Entry 4ORG (X-ray diffraction, 3.12 A resolution); this record covers chains L and H.

# Chain L
Molecule: CAP256-VRC26.04 light chain
From: Homo sapiens
Notes: fragment: Fab
Amino-acid sequence (216 residues; row label = number of the first residue in the row; note: 1 number in that range is skipped by the numbering (no residue carries it; nothing is unmodelled there); a row labelled like 27A-27B holds insertion residues (27A, then the next letters in order)):
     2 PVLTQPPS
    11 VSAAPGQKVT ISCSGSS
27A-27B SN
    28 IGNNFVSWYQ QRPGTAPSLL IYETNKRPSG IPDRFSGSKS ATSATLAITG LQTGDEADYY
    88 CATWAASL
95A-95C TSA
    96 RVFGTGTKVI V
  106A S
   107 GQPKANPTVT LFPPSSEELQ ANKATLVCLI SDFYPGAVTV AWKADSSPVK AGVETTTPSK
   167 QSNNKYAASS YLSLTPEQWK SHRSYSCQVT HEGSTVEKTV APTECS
Not modelled in the structure: 2, 209-212
Disulfides: Cys23-Cys88, Cys134-Cys193

# Chain H
Molecule: CAP256-VRC26.04 heavy chain
From: Homo sapiens
Notes: fragment: Fab
Amino-acid sequence (256 residues; each row starts with the number of its first residue; a row labelled like 82A-82C holds insertion residues (82A, then the next letters in order)):
     1 EVQLVESGGG VVQPGKSLRL SCAASQFSFN RYGMHWVRQA PGKGLEWVAA IS
   52A Y
    53 DGTDKYHADK VWGRFTISRD NSKNTLYLQM
82A-82C NSL
    83 RAEDTALYYC AKDLREDE
100A-100Z CEEWWSDYYDFGKQLPCRKSRGVAGI
   101 F
  101A D
   102 KWGQGTMVIV SSASTKGPSV FPLAPSSKST SGGTAALGCL VKDYFPEPVT VSWNSGALTS
   162 GVHTFPAVLQ SSGLYSLSSV VTVPSSSLGT QTYICNVNHK PSNTKVDKRV EPKSCDKGLE
   222 VLFQ
Not modelled in the structure: 1, 129-133, 214-225
Disulfides: Cys22-Cys92, Cys100A-Cys100Q, Cys140-Cys196
Modified residues: Tyr100H (o-sulfo-l-tyrosine; TYS); Tyr100I (o-sulfo-l-tyrosine; TYS)

# Interface between chain L and chain H
Residue-residue contacts (62; chain L residue first):
  Ser34(L) with Ile100Z(H)
  Tyr36(L) with Gly100Y(H); Ile100Z(H); Phe101(H), hydrogen bond (side chain-backbone)
  Gln38(L) with Gln39(H), hydrogen bond; Tyr91(H)
  Ala43(L) with Tyr91(H), hydrophobic; Gly104(H)
  Pro44(L) with Tyr91(H); Trp103(H)
  Leu46(L) with Ile100Z(H), hydrophobic; Phe101(H); Asp101A(H)
  Tyr49(L) with Leu96(H), hydrophobic; Ile100Z(H), hydrophobic
  Tyr87(L) with Gln39(H), hydrogen bond; Lys43(H); Gly44(H); Leu45(H), hydrophobic
  Trp91(L) with Trp47(H), hydrophobic; Val100W(H); Ala100X(H); Gly100Y(H)
  Ser94(L) with Tyr58(H)
  Ser95B(L) with Asp61(H), hydrogen bond
  Val97(L) with Trp47(H)
  Phe98(L) with Leu45(H); Trp47(H); Phe101(H), hydrophobic
  Thr100(L) with Gly44(H)
  Thr116(L) with Ser127(H)
  Phe118(L) with Leu124(H), hydrophobic; Ala125(H); Ser127(H); Ala137(H)
  Ser121(L) with Phe122(H); Pro123(H), hydrogen bond (side chain-backbone)
  Glu123(L) with Phe122(H); Pro123(H); Lys209(H), salt bridge
  Glu124(L) with Phe122(H); Lys143(H), salt bridge
  Lys129(L) with Lys143(H)
  Thr131(L) with Leu141(H); Lys143(H)
  Val133(L) with Ser179(H)
  Leu135(L) with Phe166(H), hydrophobic; Val181(H), hydrophobic
  Ile136(L) with Phe166(H)
  Glu160(L) with Leu170(H); Ser172(H)
  Thr162(L) with Ala168(H); Val169(H)
  Ser165(L) with Pro167(H)
  Gln167(L) with His164(H), hydrogen bond
  Ala173(L) with His164(H)
  Ser175(L) with Pro167(H)
  Tyr177(L) with Leu141(H), hydrophobic; Val169(H), hydrophobic; Ser177(H); Leu178(H); Ser179(H), hydrogen bond
Other interface residues (no listed pair), chain L (38 interface residues in all): Thr42, Ser45, Leu95, Pro119, Ala127, Ser137, Ala174
Other interface residues (no listed pair), chain H (44 interface residues in all): His35, Val37, Glu46, Ala50, Gln105, Val121, Gln171

# In short
The interface between chain L and chain H involves 38 residues on one side and 44 on the other, with 7
hydrogen bonds and 2 salt bridges. Among the polar pairs are Glu123(L)-Lys209(H), Glu124(L)-Lys143(H) and
Tyr36(L)-Phe101(H).
Chain L is CAP256-VRC26.04 light chain and chain H is CAP256-VRC26.04 heavy chain, both from Homo sapiens; the
structure, Crystal structure of human Fab CAP256-VRC26.04, a potent V1V2-directed HIV-1 neutralizing antibody,
was determined by X-ray diffraction (same publication as 4OCR, 4OCS, 4OD1 and 4OD3).
